1U3E - chains B and M of the 4 polymer chains in the assembly; structure by X-ray diffraction, 2.92 A resolution.

# Chain B
Molecule: 21-nt DNA strand
Sequence (21 nucleotides; each row starts with the number of its first residue):
     2 CTTACGTGGG AATTGCTGAG C
Metal / ion sites: Mn2+: DC22 (shared with 1 residue of chain C; Asp74(M), Asn96(M) of chain M)

# Chain M
Name: HNH homing endonuclease
Source organism: Bacillus phage SPO1
UniProt: P34081 (YG31_BPSP1); numbering as in UniProt (aligned over 1-174)
Amino-acid sequence (174 residues; row label = number of the first residue in the row):
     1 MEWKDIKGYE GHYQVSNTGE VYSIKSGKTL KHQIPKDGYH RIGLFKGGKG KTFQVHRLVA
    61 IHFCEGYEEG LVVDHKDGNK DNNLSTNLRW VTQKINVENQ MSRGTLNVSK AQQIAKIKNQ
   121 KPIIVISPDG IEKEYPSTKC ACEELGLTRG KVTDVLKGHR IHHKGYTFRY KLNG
Metal / ion sites: Mn2+: Asp74, Asn96 (shared with DC22(B) of chain B; 1 residue of chain C); Sr2+ site 1 near Lys118 (its only coordinating residue here); Sr2+ site 2: Lys118, Gln120

# How chain B and chain M interact
Residue-residue contacts - 35 pairs, chain B then chain M:
  DT8(B) - Arg160(M)  base contact
  DT8(B) - His162(M)  salt bridge to the phosphate
  DG9(B) - Lys151(M)  base contact
  DG9(B) - Arg160(M)  hydrogen bond to the base
  DG9(B) - His163(M)  salt bridge to the phosphate
  DG9(B) - Lys164(M)  hydrogen bond to the phosphate
  DG10(B) - Thr148(M)  hydrogen bond to the phosphate
  DG10(B) - Lys151(M)  hydrogen bond to the base
  DG10(B) - His163(M)  phosphate contact
  DG10(B) - Lys164(M)  salt bridge to the phosphate
  DG11(B) - Thr148(M)  base contact
  DG11(B) - Gly150(M)  base contact
  DG11(B) - Lys151(M)  hydrogen bond to the base
  DG16(B) - Asn119(M)  base contact
  DC17(B) - Ala115(M)  base contact
  DC17(B) - Asn119(M)  hydrogen bond to the base
  DT18(B) - Ala111(M)  base contact
  DT18(B) - Gln112(M)  base contact
  DT18(B) - Ile114(M)  phosphate contact
  DT18(B) - Ala115(M)  sugar contact
  DG19(B) - Asn107(M)  hydrogen bond to the base
  DG19(B) - Val108(M)  base contact
  DG19(B) - Ala111(M)  sugar contact
  DG19(B) - Ile114(M)  sugar contact
  DG19(B) - Lys118(M)  salt bridge to the phosphate
  DA20(B) - Asn107(M)  sugar contact
  DA20(B) - Lys110(M)  sugar contact
  DG21(B) - Val97(M)  base contact
  DG21(B) - Gln100(M)  hydrogen bond to the sugar
  DG21(B) - Thr105(M)  sugar contact
  DC22(B) - Tyr39(M)  sugar contact
  DC22(B) - Lys80(M)  salt bridge to the phosphate
  DC22(B) - Asn96(M)  hydrogen bond to the phosphate
  DC22(B) - Gln100(M)  hydrogen bond to the sugar
  DC22(B) - Arg103(M)  salt bridge to the phosphate
Other interface residues (no listed pair), chain M (24 interface residues in all): Leu106

# Summary
11 residues of chain B and 24 residues of chain M are in contact; the contacts include 10 hydrogen bonds and 6
salt bridges. Among the polar pairs are DG9(B)-Arg160(M), DG10(B)-Lys151(M) and DG11(B)-Lys151(M). The Mn2+
site is built by DC22(B), Asp74(M) and Asn96(M).
Here chain B is a 21-nt DNA strand and chain M is HNH homing endonuclease (Bacillus phage SPO1). Entry 1U3E
(DNA binding and cleavage by the HNH homing endonuclease I-HmuI) was determined by X-ray diffraction.
